PDB entry 8P1A | X-ray diffraction, 2.05 A resolution | chain A

Chain A:
Name: Lysozyme C
From: Gallus gallus
Notes: EC 3.2.1.17
UniProtKB: P00698 (LYSC_CHICK); residues 1-129 here correspond to UniProt positions 19-147 (UniProt number = residue number + 18)
Sequence (129 residues; row label = number of the first residue in the row):
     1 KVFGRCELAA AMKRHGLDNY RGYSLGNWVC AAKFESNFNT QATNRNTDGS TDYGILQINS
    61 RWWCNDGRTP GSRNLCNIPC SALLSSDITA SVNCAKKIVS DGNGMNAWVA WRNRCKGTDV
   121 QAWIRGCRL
UniProt features mapped onto this chain:
  - active site: Glu35, Asp52
  - binding site (substrate): Asp101
Disulfide bonds: Cys6-Cys127, Cys30-Cys115, Cys64-Cys80, Cys76-Cys94

Summary:
UniProt lists active-site residues Glu35 and Asp52 and substrate-binding residue Asp101.
Chain A is Lysozyme C (Gallus gallus); the structure, Lysozyme structure solved from serial crystallography
data collected at 2 kHz for 5 seconds with JUNGFRAU ..., was determined by X-ray diffraction (same publication
as 8P1B, 8P1C and 8P1D).
